8C5Z - chains A and F of the 12 polymer chains in the assembly; structure by electron microscopy, 3.80 A resolution.

== Chain A ==
Name: Replication factor A
From: Pyrococcus abyssi
UniProtKB: G8ZHS0 (G8ZHS0_PYRAB); numbering as in UniProt (aligned over 3-358)
Amino-acid sequence (358 residues; row label = number of the first residue in the row):
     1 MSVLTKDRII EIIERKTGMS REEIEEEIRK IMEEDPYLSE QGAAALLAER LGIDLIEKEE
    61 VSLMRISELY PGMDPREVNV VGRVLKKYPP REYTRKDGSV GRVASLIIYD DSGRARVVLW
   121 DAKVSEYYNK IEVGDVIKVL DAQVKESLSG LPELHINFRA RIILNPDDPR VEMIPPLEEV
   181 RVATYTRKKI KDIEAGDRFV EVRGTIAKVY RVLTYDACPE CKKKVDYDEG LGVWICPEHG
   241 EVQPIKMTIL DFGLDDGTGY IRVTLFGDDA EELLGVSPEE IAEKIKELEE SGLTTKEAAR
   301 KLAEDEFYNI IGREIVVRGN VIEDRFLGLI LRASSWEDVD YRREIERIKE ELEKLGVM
Not modelled in the structure: 1, 59-62
Sequence notes: initiating methionine (1); expression tag (2)
Bound ions: Zn2+: Cys-218, Cys-221, Cys-236, His-239

== Chain F ==
Name: RPA14 subunit of the hetero-oligomeric complex involved in homologous recombination
From: Pyrococcus abyssi
UniProtKB: Q9V1Z0 (Q9V1Z0_PYRAB); residues 6-117 here = UniProt positions 6-117
Amino-acid sequence (112 residues; each row starts with the number of its first residue):
     6 RRRKPAVERK ISEIREEDTR VSLIGRVIKV DKMDYMFWLD DGTGVAIIES ESDLPKVGQV
    66 VRVIGRIIRN EEGIHIYAEV IQDFSDADLE ALEEIRELER KLLPRLEGEI VW

== Interface between chain A and chain F ==
Pairs across the interface - 36 pairs, chain A then chain F:
  Ser-2(A) / Ile-52(F)
  Ser-2(A) / Glu-77(F)  hydrogen bond (backbone-side chain)
  Val-3(A) / Trp-43(F)
  Val-3(A) / Val-50(F)  hydrophobic
  Val-3(A) / Ile-52(F)  hydrophobic
  Asp-35(A) / Arg-31(F)  salt bridge
  Tyr-37(A) / Asp-45(F)
  Tyr-37(A) / Asp-46(F)
  Tyr-37(A) / Gly-47(F)  hydrogen bond (backbone-backbone)
  Leu-38(A) / Asp-45(F)
  Leu-38(A) / Gly-47(F)
  Ser-39(A) / Asp-45(F)  hydrogen bond
  Ser-39(A) / Gly-47(F)
  Ser-39(A) / Thr-48(F)
  Ser-39(A) / Gly-49(F)
  Ser-39(A) / Val-50(F)
  Gln-41(A) / Val-50(F)
  Gly-42(A) / Asp-45(F)
  Gly-42(A) / Val-50(F)
  Ala-45(A) / Ile-33(F)  hydrophobic
  Glu-49(A) / Ile-33(F)
  Glu-49(A) / Lys-34(F)
  Asp-54(A) / Lys-34(F)
  Glu-57(A) / Lys-34(F)  salt bridge
  Arg-76(A) / Glu-77(F)
  Tyr-127(A) / Glu-56(F)
  Leu-140(A) / Met-38(F)
  Leu-140(A) / Asp-39(F)
  Arg-161(A) / Asp-39(F)
  Arg-161(A) / Tyr-40(F)
  Arg-161(A) / Glu-54(F)  salt bridge
  Arg-161(A) / Ser-55(F)  hydrogen bond (side chain-backbone)
  Arg-161(A) / Glu-56(F)  salt bridge
  Ile-163(A) / Tyr-40(F)  hydrophobic
  Pro-166(A) / Tyr-40(F)
  Asp-167(A) / Tyr-40(F)
Also at the interface, not in a pair above, chain A (21 interface residues in all): Lys-138, Ile-162
Also at the interface, not in a pair above, chain F (22 interface residues in all): Ala-51, Gly-78, Tyr-82, Glu-95

== In short ==
21 residues of chain A and 22 residues of chain F are in contact; the contacts include 4 hydrogen bonds and 4
salt bridges. Polar contacts include Asp-35(A)/Arg-31(F), Glu-57(A)/Lys-34(F) and Arg-161(A)/Glu-54(F).
Cys-218(A), Cys-221(A), Cys-236(A) and His-239(A) coordinate Zn2+.
Chain A is Replication factor A and chain F is RPA14 subunit of the hetero-oligomeric complex involved in
homologous recombination, both from Pyrococcus abyssi; the structure, RPA tetrameric supercomplex with
AROD-OB-1, was determined by electron microscopy together with 8AAJ, 8AAS, 8C5Y, 8OEJ and 8OEL from the same
study.
